Entry 2A9N (X-ray diffraction, 3.00 A resolution); this record covers chain A.

Chain A:
Molecule: fluorescein-scfv
Source organism: Homo sapiens
Notes: engineered mutation(s): Trp H129 Ala; antibody fragment or engineered binder
Sequence (264 residues; each row starts with the number of its first residue; note: 1 number in that range is skipped by the numbering (no residue carries it; nothing is unmodelled there); a row labelled like 126A-126R holds insertion residues (126A, then the next letters in order)):
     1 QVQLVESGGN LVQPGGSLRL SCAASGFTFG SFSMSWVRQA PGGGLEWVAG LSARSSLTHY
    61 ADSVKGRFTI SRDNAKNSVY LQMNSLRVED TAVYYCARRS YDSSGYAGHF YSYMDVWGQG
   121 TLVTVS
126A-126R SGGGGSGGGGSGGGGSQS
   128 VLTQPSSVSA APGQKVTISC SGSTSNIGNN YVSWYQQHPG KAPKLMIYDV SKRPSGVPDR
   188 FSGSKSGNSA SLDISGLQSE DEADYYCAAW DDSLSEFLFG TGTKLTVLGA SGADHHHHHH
Disordered / not traced: 126A-126R, 237-247
Cystine bridges: Cys22-Cys96, Cys147-Cys214
Residues lining bound ligands: oregon green 488 carboxylate (ORE; 4-(2,7-difluoro-6-hydroxy-3-oxo-3H-xanthen-9-yl)isophthalic acid): Ser35, Trp47, Ala49, Gly50, Leu51, Ser52, Leu57, His59, Arg99, Gly108, His109, Tyr111, Ser112, Asn157, Tyr158, Trp217, Phe224

In short:
Chain A binds oregon green 488 carboxylate.
Chain A is fluorescein-scfv (Homo sapiens); the structure, A Mutation Designed to Alter Crystal Packing
Permits Structural Analysis of a Tight-binding Fluorescein-scFv complex, was determined by X-ray diffraction,
deposited together with 2A9M.
